1TZN - chains A and F of the 14 polymer chains in the assembly; structure by X-ray diffraction, 4.30 A resolution (low resolution: residue-level contacts below are approximate; hydrogen-bond / salt-bridge calls are withheld).

[Chain A (and F)]
Molecule: Protective antigen
From: Bacillus anthracis str
Notes: fragment: 63-kDa domain; chain F of this document is another copy of the same molecule, construct and numbering; everything in this record applies to it too
UniProtKB: P13423 (PAG_BACAN); residues 174-735 here correspond to UniProt positions 203-764 (UniProt number = residue number + 29)
Amino-acid sequence (562 residues; numbered 174 to 735; the number before each row is that of its first residue):
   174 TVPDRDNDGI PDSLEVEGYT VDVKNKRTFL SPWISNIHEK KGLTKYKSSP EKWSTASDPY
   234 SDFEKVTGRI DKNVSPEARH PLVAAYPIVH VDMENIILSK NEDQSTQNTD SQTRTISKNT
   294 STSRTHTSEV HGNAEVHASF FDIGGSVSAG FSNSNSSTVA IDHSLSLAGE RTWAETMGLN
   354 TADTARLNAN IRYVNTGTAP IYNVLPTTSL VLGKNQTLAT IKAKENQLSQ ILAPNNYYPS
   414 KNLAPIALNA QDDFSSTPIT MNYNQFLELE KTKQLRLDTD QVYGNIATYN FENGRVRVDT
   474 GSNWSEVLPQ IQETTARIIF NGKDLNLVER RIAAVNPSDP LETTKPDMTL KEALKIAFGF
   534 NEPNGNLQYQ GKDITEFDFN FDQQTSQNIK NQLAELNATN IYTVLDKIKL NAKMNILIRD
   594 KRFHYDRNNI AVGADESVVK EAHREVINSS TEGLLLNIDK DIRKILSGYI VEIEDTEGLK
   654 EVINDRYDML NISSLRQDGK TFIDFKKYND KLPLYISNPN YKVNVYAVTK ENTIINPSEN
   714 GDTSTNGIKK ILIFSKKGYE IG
Unresolved in the structure: 276-282, 425-427
Curated features (UniProtKB/Swiss-Prot):
  - region: Phe202 to Ile210 (Alpha-clamp)
  - binding site (Ca(2+)): Asp177, Asp179, Asp181, Ile183, Glu188, Ser222, Lys225, Asp235
  - site: Arg178 (Alpha-clamp), Leu187 (Alpha-clamp), Phe236 (Alpha-clamp), Phe314, Asp315 (Cleavage), Phe427 (Phi-clamp), Phe464 (Alpha-clamp), Asp683 (Essential for binding to cell receptor)
Ion coordination: Ca2+ site 1: Asp177, Asp179, Asp181, Ile183, Glu188; Ca2+ site 2: Asp179, Asp181, Glu188, Ser222, Lys225, Asp235; Mg2+: Asp683 (shared with 2 residues of chain a)
What the authors report for this chain:
  - Mg2+ coordination: Asp683

[How chain A and chain F interact]
Contacting residue pairs (71; chain A residue first):
  Val196(A) - Thr516(F)
  Lys199(A) - Val189(F)
  Lys199(A) - Pro223(F)
  Lys199(A) - Thr516(F)
  Lys199(A) - Thr517(F)
  Lys199(A) - Lys518(F)
  Arg200(A) - Arg178(F)
  Arg200(A) - Asp185(F)
  Arg200(A) - Ser186(F)
  Arg200(A) - Val189(F)
  Arg200(A) - Glu224(F)
  Thr201(A) - Arg178(F)
  Thr201(A) - Glu224(F)
  Thr201(A) - Thr517(F)
  Phe202(A) - Arg178(F)
  Val239(A) - Pro513(F)
  Thr240(A) - Pro513(F)
  Thr240(A) - Leu514(F)
  Gly241(A) - Asp512(F)
  Gly241(A) - Leu514(F)
  Arg242(A) - Glu224(F)
  Asp244(A) - Gln483(F)
  Lys245(A) - Gln483(F)
  Lys245(A) - Thr487(F)
  Lys245(A) - Asp512(F)
  Lys245(A) - Leu514(F)
  Lys245(A) - Glu515(F)
  Asn246(A) - Pro482(F)
  Asn246(A) - Gln483(F)
  Asn246(A) - Glu486(F)
  Arg252(A) - Asp512(F)
  Ser402(A) - Val455(F)
  Ser402(A) - Ser478(F)
  Ile404(A) - Ser478(F)
  Ile404(A) - Pro482(F)
  Tyr410(A) - Gly318(F)
  Lys414(A) - His310(F)
  Lys414(A) - Ser319(F)
  Asn415(A) - Ser325(F)
  Asn415(A) - Ser327(F)
  Leu416(A) - Ser327(F)
  Glu465(A) - Asn180(F)
  Asn466(A) - Trp226(F)
  Arg468(A) - Pro232(F)
  Arg468(A) - Ser475(F)
  Arg468(A) - Val480(F)
  Val469(A) - Glu479(F)
  Val469(A) - Val480(F)
  Val469(A) - Gln483(F)
  Arg470(A) - Glu479(F)
  Val471(A) - Glu479(F)
  Lys496(A) - Ile316(F)
  Asp497(A) - Asp315(F)
  Asp497(A) - Ile316(F)
  Lys633(A) - Phe314(F)
  Arg636(A) - Ala311(F)
  Lys637(A) - Asp315(F)
  Ser667(A) - Glu308(F)
  Leu668(A) - Ala307(F)
  Leu668(A) - Glu308(F)
  Leu668(A) - Val309(F)
  Arg669(A) - Asn306(F)
  Gln670(A) - Glu302(F)
  Gln670(A) - Val303(F)
  Gln670(A) - His304(F)
  Gln670(A) - Gly305(F)
  Gln670(A) - Asn306(F)
  Gln670(A) - Ala307(F)
  Gln670(A) - Phe314(F)
  Asp671(A) - Gly305(F)
  Gly672(A) - Phe314(F)
Other interface residues (no listed pair), chain A (42 interface residues in all): Gln285, Tyr375, Gln403, Asn408, Gln424, Gly467
Other interface residues (no listed pair), chain F (52 interface residues in all): Asp179, Phe313, Gly317, Asn326, Thr390, Asn437, Asp451, Asp453, Gly474, Asp520

[Summary]
42 residues of chain A face 52 of chain F across their interface. The Ca2+ site 1 is built by Asp177(A),
Asp179(A), Asp181(A), Ile183(A) and Glu188(A). Asp179(A), Asp181(A), Glu188(A), Ser222(A), Lys225(A) and
Asp235(A) form the Ca2+ site 2. UniProt lists 8 Ca2+-binding residues on chain A. From the paper: Mg2+
coordination by Asp683(A).
Both chains are Protective antigen (Bacillus anthracis str). Entry 1TZN (Crystal Structure of the Anthrax
Toxin Protective Antigen Heptameric Prepore bound to the VWA domain of ...) was determined by X-ray
diffraction, deposited together with 1TZO.
